PDB entry 6A7H | X-ray diffraction, 2.30 A resolution | chain A

[Chain A]
Molecule: RTX toxin
Source organism: Vibrio vulnificus CMCP6
Notes: engineered mutation(s): E3930L,H4030L
Sequence (481 residues; numbered -4 to 4072; 3596 numbers in that range are skipped by the numbering (no residue carries them; nothing is unmodelled there); the number before each row is that of its first residue; numbers below 1 keep their minus sign (Gly-4 is residue -4)):
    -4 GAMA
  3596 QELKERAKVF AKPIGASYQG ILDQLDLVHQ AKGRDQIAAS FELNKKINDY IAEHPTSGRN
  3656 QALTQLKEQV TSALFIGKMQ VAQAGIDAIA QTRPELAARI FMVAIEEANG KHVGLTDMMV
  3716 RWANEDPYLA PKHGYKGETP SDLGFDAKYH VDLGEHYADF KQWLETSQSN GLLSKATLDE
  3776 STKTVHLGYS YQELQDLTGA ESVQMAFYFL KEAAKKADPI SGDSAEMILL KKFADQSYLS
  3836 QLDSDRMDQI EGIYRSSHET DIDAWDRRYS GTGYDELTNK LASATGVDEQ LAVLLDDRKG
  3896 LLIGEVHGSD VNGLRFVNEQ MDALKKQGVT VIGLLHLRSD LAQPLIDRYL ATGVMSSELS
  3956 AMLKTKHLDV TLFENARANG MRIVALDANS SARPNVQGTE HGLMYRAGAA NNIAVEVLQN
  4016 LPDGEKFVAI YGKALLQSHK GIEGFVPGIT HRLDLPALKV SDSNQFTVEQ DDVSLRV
Unresolved in the structure: 4069-4072
From the paper describing this entry:
  - conformationally variable residues (order/disorder transition): Arg3988 to Gln3992

[Overview]
The paper reports conformational variability at Arg3988.
Chain A is RTX toxin (Vibrio vulnificus CMCP6); the structure, Bacterial protein toxins, was determined by
X-ray diffraction together with 6A8J from the same study.
